PDB entry 2HWF | X-ray diffraction, 3.80 A resolution | chains 1 and 4 of the 4 polymer chains in the assembly

Chain 1:
Protein: Human rhinovirus 1A coat protein (subunit VP1)
From: Human rhinovirus 1A
UniProtKB: P23008 (POLG_HRV1A); residues 1-287 here correspond to UniProt positions 546-832 (UniProt number = residue number + 545)
Chain sequence (287 residues; each row starts with the number of its first residue):
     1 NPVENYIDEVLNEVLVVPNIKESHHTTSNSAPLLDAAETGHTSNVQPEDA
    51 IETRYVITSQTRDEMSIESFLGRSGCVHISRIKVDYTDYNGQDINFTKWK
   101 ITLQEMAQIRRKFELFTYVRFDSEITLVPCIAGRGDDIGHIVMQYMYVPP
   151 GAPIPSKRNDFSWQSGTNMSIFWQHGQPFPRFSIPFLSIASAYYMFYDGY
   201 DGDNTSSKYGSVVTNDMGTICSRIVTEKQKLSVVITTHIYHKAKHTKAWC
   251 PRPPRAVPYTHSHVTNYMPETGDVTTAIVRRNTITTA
Not modelled in the structure: 1-4
Small-molecule neighbours: JEN (3-methoxy-6-[4-(3-methylphenyl)-1-piperazinyl]pyridazine): I101, T102, L103, F121, S123, I125, Y147, F182, L187, Y193, Y194, M195, N215, M217, I220, H241

Chain 4:
Protein: Human rhinovirus 1A coat protein (subunit VP4)
From: Human rhinovirus 1A
UniProtKB: P23008 (POLG_HRV1A); numbering as in UniProt (aligned over 1-44)
Chain sequence (44 residues; numbered 1 to 44; the number before each row is that of its first residue):
     1 GAGVSRQNVGTHSTQNSVSNGSSLNYFNINYFKDAASSGASRLD
Not modelled in the structure: 1-25

Chain 1 / chain 4 interface:
Pairs across the interface - 20 pairs, chain 1 then chain 4:
  N5(1) - R42(4)  hydrogen bond
  Y6(1) - Y26(4)
  E9(1) - R42(4)  salt bridge
  V14(1) - L43(4)  hydrophobic
  L15(1) - L43(4)  hydrophobic
  D63(1) - L43(4)
  E68(1) - A40(4)
  E68(1) - S41(4)  hydrogen bond
  D122(1) - A36(4)
  S183(1) - A36(4)
  S183(1) - S37(4)
  P185(1) - A36(4)
  K244(1) - A36(4)  hydrogen bond (side chain-backbone)
  K244(1) - S37(4)
  K244(1) - S38(4)  hydrogen bond (side chain-backbone)
  H245(1) - A35(4)
  H245(1) - A36(4)
  H245(1) - S38(4)  hydrogen bond
  H245(1) - G39(4)  hydrogen bond (side chain-backbone)
  H245(1) - S41(4)
Interface residues without a listed pair, chain 1 (14 interface residues in all): S66, I184
Interface residues without a listed pair, chain 4 (12 interface residues in all): F27, D44

In short:
14 residues of chain 1 face 12 of chain 4 across their interface; the contacts include 6 hydrogen bonds and 1
salt bridge. Polar contacts include E9(1)-R42(4), N5(1)-R42(4) and E68(1)-S41(4). Bound to chain 1: compound
JEN.
Chain 1 is Human rhinovirus 1A coat protein (subunit VP1) and chain 4 is Human rhinovirus 1A coat protein
(subunit VP4), both from Human rhinovirus 1A; the structure, A comparison of the anti-rhinoviral drug binding
pocket in HRV14 and HRV1A, was determined by X-ray diffraction, deposited together with 2HWB, 2HWC, 2HWD and
2HWE.
